PDB entry 3HW2 | X-ray diffraction, 3.30 A resolution | chains A and B

== Chain A ==
Name: Protein sifA
Organism: Salmonella enterica subsp. enterica serovar Typhimurium
UniProtKB: Q56061 (SIFA_SALTY); residue numbers follow UniProt; this construct covers 1-336
Sequence (336 residues; row label = number of the first residue in the row):
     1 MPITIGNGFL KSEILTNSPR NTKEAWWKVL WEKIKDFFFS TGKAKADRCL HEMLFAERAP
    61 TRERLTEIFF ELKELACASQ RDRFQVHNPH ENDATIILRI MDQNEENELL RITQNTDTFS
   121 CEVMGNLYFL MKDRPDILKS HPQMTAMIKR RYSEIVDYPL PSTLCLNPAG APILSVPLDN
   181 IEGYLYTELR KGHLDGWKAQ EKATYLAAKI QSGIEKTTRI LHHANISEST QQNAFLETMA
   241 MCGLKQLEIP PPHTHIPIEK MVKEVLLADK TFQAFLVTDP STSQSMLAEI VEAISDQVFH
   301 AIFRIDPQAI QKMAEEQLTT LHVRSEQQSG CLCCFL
Disordered / not traced: 1-20, 329-336
Swiss-Prot annotation at these positions:
  - mutagenesis: L130 (L130D: Loss of interaction with host PLEKHM2. Fails to induce host endosomal tubulation; when associated with D-131), M131 (M131D: Alters interaction with host PLEKHM2. Fails to induce host endosomal tubulation; when associated with D-130), W197 (W197A: Fails to induce host endosomal tubulation; when associated with A-201), E201 (E201A: Fails to induce host endosomal tubulation; when associated with A-197)
Reported in the primary citation:
  - mutagenesis - L127D, L130D: unchanged binding to RhoA
  - mutagenesis - L130D: decreased growth
  - mutagenesis - W197A, W197A/E201A: abolished binding to Pleckstrin homology domain-containing family M member 2 (chain B)
  - mutagenesis - E201A: unchanged binding to Pleckstrin homology domain-containing family M member 2 (chain B)
  - mutagenesis - L130D: unchanged localization

== Chain B ==
Name: Pleckstrin homology domain-containing family M member 2
Organism: Homo sapiens
Notes: fragment: Pleskrin homology (PH) domain
UniProtKB: Q8IWE5 (PKHM2_HUMAN); residues 772-876 here correspond to UniProt positions 771-875 (UniProt number = residue number - 1)
Sequence (105 residues; row label = number of the first residue in the row):
   772 TITKEGMLHY KAGTSYLGKE HWKTCFVVLS NGILYQYPDR TDVIPLLSVN MGGEQCGGCR
   832 RANTTDRPHA FQVILSDRPC LELSAESEAE MAEWMQHLCQ AVSKG

== Chain A / chain B interface ==
Residue-residue contacts - 26 pairs, chain A then chain B:
  E24(A) - N834(B)
  E24(A) - T835(B)  hydrogen bond
  W26(A) - E859(B)
  L54(A) - R831(B)  hydrogen bond (backbone-side chain)
  A56(A) - R831(B)  hydrogen bond (backbone-side chain)
  A56(A) - N834(B)
  E57(A) - R831(B)  hydrogen bond (backbone-side chain)
  E57(A) - N834(B)
  E57(A) - Q843(B)
  R58(A) - R831(B)
  A59(A) - R831(B)
  L127(A) - R832(B)  hydrogen bond (backbone-side chain)
  L127(A) - M866(B)
  Y128(A) - R831(B)
  Y128(A) - R832(B)  hydrogen bond (backbone-backbone)
  F129(A) - C830(B)
  F129(A) - R831(B)
  L130(A) - G829(B)
  L130(A) - C830(B)  hydrogen bond (backbone-backbone)
  L130(A) - C870(B)
  M131(A) - G828(B)
  K132(A) - G823(B)  hydrogen bond (side chain-backbone)
  K132(A) - G828(B)  hydrogen bond (backbone-backbone)
  K132(A) - V873(B)  hydrogen bond (side chain-backbone)
  R134(A) - E825(B)  hydrogen bond (side chain-backbone)
  R134(A) - S847(B)
Interface residues without a listed pair, chain A (17 interface residues in all): F55, T118, N126
Interface residues without a listed pair, chain B (19 interface residues in all): M822, C827, I845, S874
From the paper, about this interface:
  - interface residues, chain A: E24(A), W26(A), L127(A), Y128(A), L130(A), K132(A), R134(A)
  - hot spots on chain A (mutagenesis) - L127D, L130D: abolished binding to Pleckstrin homology domain-containing family M member 2 (chain B)
  - interface residues, chain B: G828(B), C830(B), R831(B), R832(B), M866(B), C870(B), V873(B)

== Summary ==
17 residues of chain A face 19 of chain B across their interface, with 11 hydrogen bonds. Among the polar
pairs are E24(A)-T835(B), L54(A)-R831(B) and A56(A)-R831(B). From the paper: W197A, W197A/E201A and L127D of
chain A, among others, abolish binding to Pleckstrin homology domain-containing family M member 2 (chain B);
interface residues E24(A), W26(A) and G828(B) among others; 5 substitutions were tested in all.
Chain A is Protein sifA (Salmonella enterica subsp. enterica serovar Typhimurium) and chain B is Pleckstrin
homology domain-containing family M member 2 (Homo sapiens); the structure, Crystal structure of the
SifA-SKIP(PH) complex, was determined by X-ray diffraction.
